PDB entry 3STZ | X-ray diffraction, 2.50 A resolution | chains A and C of the 3 polymer chains in the assembly

== Chain A ==
Name: antibody Fab fragment heavy chain
Source organism: Mus musculus
Notes: antibody fragment or engineered binder
Chain sequence (219 residues; each row starts with the number of its first residue):
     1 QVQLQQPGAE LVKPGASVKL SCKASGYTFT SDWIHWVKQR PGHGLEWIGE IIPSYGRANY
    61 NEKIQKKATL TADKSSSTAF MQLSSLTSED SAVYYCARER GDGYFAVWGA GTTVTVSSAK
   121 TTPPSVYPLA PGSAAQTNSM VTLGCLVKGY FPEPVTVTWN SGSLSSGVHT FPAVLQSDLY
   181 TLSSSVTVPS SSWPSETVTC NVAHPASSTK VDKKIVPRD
Cystine bridges: Cys22-Cys96, Cys145-Cys200

== Chain C ==
Name: Voltage-gated potassium channel
Source organism: Streptomyces lividans
Reference sequence: P0A334 (KCSA_STRLI); residue numbers follow UniProt; this construct covers 23-124
Chain sequence (102 residues; row label = number of the first residue in the row):
    23 ALHWRAAGAA TVLLVIVLLA GSYLAVLAER GAPGAQLITY PRALWWSVET ATTVGYGDLC
    83 PVTLWGRLVA VVVMVAGITS FGLVTAALAT WFVGREQERR GH
Covalently attached groups: compound MTN linked to Cys82
Sequence notes: engineered mutation Cys82 (Tyr in P0A334)
Metal / ion sites: K+ site 1 near Thr75 (its only coordinating residue here); K+ site 2: Thr75, Val76; K+ site 3: Val76, Gly77; K+ site 4 near Tyr78 (its only coordinating residue here)
Small-molecule neighbours: MTN (S-[(1-oxyl-2,2,5,5-tetramethyl-2,5-dihydro-1H-pyrrol-3-yl)methyl] methanesulfonothioate): Gln58, Tyr78, Gly79, Asp80, Leu81
Curated features (UniProtKB/Swiss-Prot):
  - motif: Thr75 to Asp80 (Selectivity filter)
  - mutagenesis: Glu71 (E71A: Prevents channel inactivation)

== How chain A and chain C interact ==
Residue-residue contacts - 21 pairs, chain A then chain C:
  Thr30(A) - Tyr45(C)
  Ser31(A) - Tyr62(C)
  Trp33(A) - Arg52(C)
  Trp33(A) - Tyr62(C)  hydrogen bond
  Glu50(A) - Arg52(C)  salt bridge
  Ile52(A) - Leu49(C)  hydrophobic
  Ile52(A) - Tyr62(C)
  Ser54(A) - Tyr45(C)  hydrogen bond
  Tyr55(A) - Tyr45(C)
  Tyr55(A) - Leu49(C)  hydrophobic
  Arg57(A) - Leu49(C)
  Asn59(A) - Arg52(C)
  Asn59(A) - Gly53(C)
  Glu62(A) - Pro55(C)
  Glu99(A) - Arg52(C)  salt bridge
  Gly101(A) - Arg52(C)
  Gly101(A) - Thr61(C)
  Gly101(A) - Tyr62(C)  hydrogen bond (backbone-backbone)
  Gly101(A) - Pro63(C)
  Asp102(A) - Thr61(C)
  Gly103(A) - Thr61(C)
Also at the interface, not in a pair above, chain A (16 interface residues in all): His35, Arg100
Also at the interface, not in a pair above, chain C (9 interface residues in all): Val48

== In short ==
16 residues of chain A face 9 of chain C across their interface; the contacts include 3 hydrogen bonds and 2
salt bridges. Among the polar pairs are Glu50(A)-Arg52(C), Glu99(A)-Arg52(C) and Trp33(A)-Tyr62(C). Compound
MTN is covalently linked to Cys82(C).
Here chain A is antibody Fab fragment heavy chain (Mus musculus) and chain C is Voltage-gated potassium
channel (Streptomyces lividans). Entry 3STZ (KcsA potassium channel mutant Y82C with nitroxide spin label) was
determined by X-ray diffraction together with 3STL from the same study.
